PDB entry 8GXU | electron microscopy, 2.50 A resolution | chains C and F of the 12 polymer chains in the assembly

Chain C:
Protein: V-type ATP synthase alpha chain
From: Thermus thermophilus HB8
Notes: EC 7.1.2.2
UniProtKB: Q56403 (VATA_THET8); residues 1-578 here = UniProt positions 1-578
Chain sequence (578 residues; each row starts with the number of its first residue):
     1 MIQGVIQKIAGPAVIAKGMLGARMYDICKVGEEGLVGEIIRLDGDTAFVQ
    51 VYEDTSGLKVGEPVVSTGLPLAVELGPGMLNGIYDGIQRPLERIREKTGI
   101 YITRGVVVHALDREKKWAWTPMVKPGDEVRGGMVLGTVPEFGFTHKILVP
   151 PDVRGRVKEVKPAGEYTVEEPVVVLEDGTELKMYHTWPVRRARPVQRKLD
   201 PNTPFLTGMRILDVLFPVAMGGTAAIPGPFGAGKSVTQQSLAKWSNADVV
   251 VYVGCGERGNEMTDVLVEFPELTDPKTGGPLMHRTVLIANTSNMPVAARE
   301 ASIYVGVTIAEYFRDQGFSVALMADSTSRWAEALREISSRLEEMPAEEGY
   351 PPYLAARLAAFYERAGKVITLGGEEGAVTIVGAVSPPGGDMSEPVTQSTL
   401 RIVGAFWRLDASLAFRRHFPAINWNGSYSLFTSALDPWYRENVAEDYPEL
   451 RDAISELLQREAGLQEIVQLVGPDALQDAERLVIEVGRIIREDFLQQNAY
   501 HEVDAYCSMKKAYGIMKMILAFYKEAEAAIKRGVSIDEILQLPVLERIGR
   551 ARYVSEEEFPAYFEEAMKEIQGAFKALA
Sequence notes: conflict Ala232 (Ser in Q56403), Ser235 (Thr in Q56403)
Reported in the primary citation:
  - binding site for the ligand ATP: Lys234, Ser235, Val236

Chain F:
Protein: V-type ATP synthase beta chain
From: Thermus thermophilus HB8
UniProtKB: Q56404 (VATB_THET8); residue numbers follow UniProt; this construct covers 1-478
Chain sequence (478 residues; each row starts with the number of its first residue):
     1 MDLLKKEYTGITYISGPLLFVENAKDLAYGAIVDIKDGTGRVRGGQVIEV
    51 SEEYAVIQVFEETTGLDLATTSVSLVEDVARLGVSKEMLGRRFNGIGKPI
   101 DGLPPITPEKRLPITGLPLNPVARRKPEQFIQTGISTIDVMNTLVRGQKL
   151 PIFSGSGLPANEIAAQIARQATVRPDLSGEGEKEEPFAVVFAAMGITQRE
   201 LSYFIQEFERTGALSRSVLFLNKADDPTIERILTPRMALTVAEYLAFEHD
   251 YHVLVILTDMTNYCEALREIGAAREEIPGRRGYPGYMYTDLATIYERAGV
   301 VEGKKGSVTQIPILSMPDDDRTHPIPDLTGYITEGQIQLSRELHRKGIYP
   351 PIDPLPSLSRLMNNGVGKGKTREDHKQVSDQLYSAYANGVDIRKLVAIIG
   401 EDALTENDRRYLQFADAFERFFINQGQQNRSIEESLQIAWALLSMLPQGE
   451 LKRISKDHIGKYYGQKLEEIWGAPQALD
Not modelled in the structure: 1, 473-478

How chain C and chain F interact:
Residue-residue contacts (60; chain C residue first):
  Leu20(C) - Leu68(F)  hydrophobic
  Gly21(C) - Asp67(F)
  Gly21(C) - Ala69(F)
  Ala22(C) - Leu66(F)
  Ala22(C) - Asp67(F)
  Arg23(C) - Gly65(F)
  Arg23(C) - Leu66(F)
  Arg23(C) - Asp67(F)
  Met24(C) - Ile14(F)  hydrophobic
  Met24(C) - Thr63(F)
  Met24(C) - Thr64(F)
  Met24(C) - Gly65(F)  hydrogen bond (backbone-backbone)
  Met24(C) - Leu66(F)  hydrogen bond (backbone-backbone)
  Tyr25(C) - Thr64(F)
  Arg41(C) - Tyr13(F)
  Arg41(C) - Ile14(F)
  Arg41(C) - Ser15(F)
  Leu42(C) - Tyr13(F)
  Leu42(C) - Ile14(F)  hydrogen bond (backbone-backbone)
  Leu42(C) - Leu66(F)
  Leu42(C) - Leu68(F)  hydrophobic
  Asp43(C) - Thr12(F)
  Asp43(C) - Tyr13(F)
  Gly44(C) - Thr12(F)  hydrogen bond (backbone-backbone)
  Gly44(C) - Leu68(F)
  Lys198(C) - Gln198(F)
  Asp200(C) - Ser202(F)
  Asp200(C) - Gln206(F)  hydrogen bond
  Met344(C) - Ala272(F)
  Ala346(C) - Arg268(F)
  Glu347(C) - Arg268(F)  salt bridge
  Glu347(C) - Arg281(F)  salt bridge
  Pro352(C) - Glu269(F)
  Pro352(C) - Ala272(F)  hydrophobic
  Tyr353(C) - Glu269(F)
  Ala355(C) - Glu265(F)
  Ala356(C) - Thr228(F)
  Ala359(C) - Ala224(F)
  Glu363(C) - Ile196(F)
  Glu363(C) - Thr197(F)
  Glu363(C) - Gln198(F)  hydrogen bond (side chain-backbone)
  Glu363(C) - Ala224(F)
  Glu363(C) - Asp225(F)
  Ser392(C) - Asp318(F)  hydrogen bond
  Gln397(C) - Pro317(F)  hydrogen bond (side chain-backbone)
  Gln397(C) - Asp318(F)
  Leu400(C) - Ser156(F)
  Arg401(C) - Thr261(F)
  Arg401(C) - Glu265(F)  salt bridge
  Arg401(C) - Ser315(F)
  Ile402(C) - Thr197(F)
  Val403(C) - Arg199(F)
  Asn425(C) - Arg345(F)  hydrogen bond (backbone-side chain)
  Gly426(C) - Arg345(F)
  Tyr428(C) - Ser156(F)
  Tyr428(C) - Gly157(F)
  Leu430(C) - Gly157(F)
  Leu430(C) - Arg199(F)
  Gln459(C) - Arg345(F)  hydrogen bond (side chain-backbone)
  Gln459(C) - Lys346(F)
Also at the interface, not in a pair above, chain C (36 interface residues in all): Ile40, Ala360, Gly404, Phe431
Also at the interface, not in a pair above, chain F (36 interface residues in all): Glu200, Glu275, Arg341

Summary:
Chain C and chain F each contribute 36 residues to their interface; the contacts include 10 hydrogen bonds and
3 salt bridges. Among the polar pairs are Glu347(C)-Arg268(F), Glu347(C)-Arg281(F) and Arg401(C)-Glu265(F).
From the paper: a binding site for the ligand ATP at Lys234(C), Ser235(C) and Val236(C).
Here chain C is V-type ATP synthase alpha chain and chain F is V-type ATP synthase beta chain, both from
Thermus thermophilus HB8. Entry 8GXU (1 ATP-bound V1EG of V/A-ATPase from Thermus thermophilus) was determined
by electron microscopy, deposited together with 8GXW, 8GXX, 8GXY and 8GXZ.
